Entry 3PU0 (X-ray diffraction, 3.09 A resolution); this record covers chains B and R of the 6 polymer chains in the assembly.

[Chain B]
Name: Nucleoprotein
Organism: Vesicular stomatitis Indiana virus
Reference sequence: P03521 (NCAP_VSIVA); residues 2-422 here = UniProt positions 2-422
Amino-acid sequence (421 residues; numbered 2 to 422; the number before each row is that of its first residue):
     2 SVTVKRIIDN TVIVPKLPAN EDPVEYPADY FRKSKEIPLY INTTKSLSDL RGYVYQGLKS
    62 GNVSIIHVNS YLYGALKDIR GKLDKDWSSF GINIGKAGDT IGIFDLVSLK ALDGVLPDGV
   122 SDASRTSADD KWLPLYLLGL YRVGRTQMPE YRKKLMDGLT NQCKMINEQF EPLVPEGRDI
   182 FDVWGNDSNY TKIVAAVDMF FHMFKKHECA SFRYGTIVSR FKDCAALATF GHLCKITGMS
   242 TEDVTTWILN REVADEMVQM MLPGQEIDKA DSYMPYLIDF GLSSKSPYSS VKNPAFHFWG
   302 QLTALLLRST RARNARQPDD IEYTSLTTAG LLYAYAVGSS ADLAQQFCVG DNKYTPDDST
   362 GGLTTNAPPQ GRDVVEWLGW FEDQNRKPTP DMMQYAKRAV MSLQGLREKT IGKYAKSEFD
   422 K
Not modelled in the structure: 359-364
Ion coordination: uranyl (VI) ion (5 sites), coordinated by Asp-123, Glu-253, Glu-323, Asp-343, Asp-358, Asp-384
Curated features (UniProtKB/Swiss-Prot):
  - binding site (RNA): Arg-143, Tyr-152, Lys-206, Arg-214, Lys-286, Arg-317, Arg-408
What the authors report for this chain:
  - binding site for the 45-nt RNA strand (chain R): Arg-317, Lys-410

[Chain R]
Molecule: 45-nt RNA strand
Sequence (45 nucleotides; row label = number of the first residue in the row):
     1 CCCCCCCCCC CCCCCCCCCC CCCCCCCCCC CCCCCCCCCC CCCCC
Ion coordination: uranyl (VI) ion site 1: C4, C6; uranyl (VI) ion site 2 near C15 (its only coordinating residue here); uranyl (VI) ion site 3 near C24 (its only coordinating residue here); uranyl (VI) ion site 4: C31, C32, C33; uranyl (VI) ion site 5: C40, C42

[Interface between chain B and chain R]
Contacting residue pairs - 38 pairs, chain B then chain R:
  Asp-23(B) with C20(R), phosphate contact
  Arg-143(B) with C26(R), salt bridge to the phosphate; C27(R), salt bridge to the phosphate
  Arg-146(B) with C21(R), sugar contact
  Met-149(B) with C24(R), base contact
  Glu-151(B) with C24(R), sugar contact; C25(R), sugar contact
  Lys-155(B) with C26(R), salt bridge to the phosphate
  Asn-162(B) with C27(R), base contact
  Asn-187(B) with C18(R), base contact
  Ser-212(B) with C27(R), base contact
  Arg-214(B) with C27(R), sugar contact
  Tyr-215(B) with C27(R), sugar contact
  Ile-218(B) with C26(R), base contact; C27(R), phosphate contact; C28(R), phosphate contact
  Val-219(B) with C26(R), base contact
  Asp-224(B) with C20(R), hydrogen bond to the sugar; C21(R), phosphate contact; C22(R), phosphate contact
  Cys-225(B) with C22(R), hydrogen bond to the phosphate
  Ala-226(B) with C22(R), hydrogen bond to the phosphate
  Ser-285(B) with C20(R), sugar contact
  Lys-286(B) with C20(R), salt bridge to the phosphate; C21(R), salt bridge to the phosphate
  Ser-287(B) with C21(R), hydrogen bond to the phosphate
  Ser-290(B) with C21(R), phosphate contact; C22(R), phosphate contact
  Ser-291(B) with C22(R), hydrogen bond to the phosphate
  Val-292(B) with C21(R), phosphate contact; C22(R), phosphate contact
  Arg-312(B) with C23(R), base contact
  Asn-315(B) with C23(R), sugar contact
  Arg-317(B) with C22(R), hydrogen bond to the sugar; C23(R), salt bridge to the phosphate
  Arg-408(B) with C23(R), hydrogen bond to the phosphate; C24(R), sugar contact; C25(R), salt bridge to the phosphate
Other interface residues (no listed pair), chain B (30 interface residues in all): Ala-211, Ile-279, His-298, Ala-316

[In short]
30 residues of chain B face 10 of chain R across their interface; the contacts include 7 hydrogen bonds and 7
salt bridges. Polar contacts include Asp-224(B)/C20(R), Arg-317(B)/C22(R) and Cys-225(B)/C22(R). From UniProt:
7 RNA-binding residues on chain B. From the paper: a binding site for the 45-nt RNA strand (chain R) at
Arg-317(B) and Lys-410(B).
Here chain B is Nucleoprotein (Vesicular stomatitis Indiana virus) and chain R is a 45-nt RNA strand. Entry
3PU0 (Crystal Structure of a vesicular stomatitis virus nucleocapsid-polyC complex) was determined by X-ray
diffraction, deposited together with 3PTO, 3PTX, 3PU1 and 3PU4.
